6ZJC - chains B and A; structure by X-ray diffraction, 2.20 A resolution.

Chain B (and A):
Name: Glutathione S-transferase
Organism: Equus caballus
Notes: EC 2.5.1.18; chain A of this document is another copy of the same molecule, construct and numbering; everything in this record applies to it too
UniProt: M9ZT87 (M9ZT87_HORSE); numbering as in UniProt (aligned over 1-222)
Sequence (222 residues; each row starts with the number of its first residue):
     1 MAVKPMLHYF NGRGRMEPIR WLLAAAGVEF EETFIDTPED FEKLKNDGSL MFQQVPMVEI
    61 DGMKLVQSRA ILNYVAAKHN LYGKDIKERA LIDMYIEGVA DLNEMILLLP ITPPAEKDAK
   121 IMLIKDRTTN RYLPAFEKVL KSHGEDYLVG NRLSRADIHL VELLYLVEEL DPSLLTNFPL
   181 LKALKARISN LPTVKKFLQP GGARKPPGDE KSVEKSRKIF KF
Disordered / not traced: 1-2
Small-molecule neighbours:
  - glutathione (GSH): Tyr9, Arg15, Phe41, Gln53, Gln54, Val55, Pro56, Gln67, Ser68, Phe220
  - Triethyltin bromide (QLT): Tyr9, Phe10, Gly14, Arg15, Leu107, Ser216, Phe220, Phe222

How chain B and chain A interact:
Contacting residue pairs (62; chain B residue first):
  Met51(B) with Tyr95(A), hydrophobic; Ala135(A); Val139(A), hydrophobic
  Phe52(B) with Met94(A); Gly98(A); Arg131(A), hydrogen bond (backbone-side chain); Tyr132(A), hydrophobic; Ala135(A), hydrophobic; Phe136(A), hydrophobic
  Gln53(B) with Asn130(A), hydrogen bond (side chain-backbone); Arg131(A), hydrogen bond
  Gln54(B) with Arg131(A)
  Asp61(B) with Lys87(A)
  Leu65(B) with Ala90(A), hydrophobic; Met94(A), hydrophobic
  Val66(B) with Met94(A)
  Gln67(B) with Met94(A); Glu97(A); Gly98(A); Asp101(A), hydrogen bond
  Arg69(B) with Arg69(A); Glu97(A), salt bridge
  Ala70(B) with Asp93(A); Met94(A)
  Asn73(B) with Tyr82(A); Arg89(A); Asp93(A), hydrogen bond
  Tyr74(B) with Ile86(A), hydrophobic; Lys87(A)
  Ala77(B) with Ile86(A), hydrophobic
  Lys78(B) with Ile86(A)
  Tyr82(B) with Asn73(A); Arg89(A), hydrogen bond
  Ile86(B) with Tyr74(A), hydrophobic; Ala77(A), hydrophobic
  Lys87(B) with Asp61(A), hydrogen bond (side chain-backbone); Met63(A)
  Arg89(B) with Asn73(A); Tyr82(A), hydrogen bond
  Ala90(B) with Leu65(A), hydrophobic
  Asp93(B) with Ala70(A); Asn73(A), hydrogen bond
  Met94(B) with Phe52(A); Leu65(A), hydrophobic; Val66(A); Gln67(A); Ala70(A)
  Tyr95(B) with Met51(A), hydrophobic
  Glu97(B) with Gln67(A); Arg69(A), salt bridge
  Gly98(B) with Phe52(A); Gln67(A)
  Asp101(B) with Gln67(A), hydrogen bond
  Asn130(B) with Gln53(A), hydrogen bond (backbone-side chain)
  Arg131(B) with Phe52(A), hydrogen bond (side chain-backbone); Gln53(A), hydrogen bond; Gln54(A)
  Tyr132(B) with Phe52(A), hydrophobic
  Ala135(B) with Met51(A); Phe52(A), hydrophobic
  Phe136(B) with Phe52(A), hydrophobic
  Val139(B) with Met51(A), hydrophobic
Interface residues without a listed pair, chain B (33 interface residues in all): Met63, Lys64
Interface residues without a listed pair, chain A (33 interface residues in all): Lys64, Lys78

In short:
Chain B and chain A each contribute 33 residues to their interface, with 13 hydrogen bonds and 2 salt bridges.
Among the polar pairs are Arg69(B)-Glu97(A), Phe52(B)-Arg131(A) and Gln53(B)-Asn130(A). Bound to chain B:
glutathione and Triethyltin bromide.
Both chains are Glutathione S-transferase (Equus caballus). Entry 6ZJC (Crystal structure of Equus ferus
caballus glutathione transferase A3-3 in complex with glutathione and triethyltin) was determined by X-ray
diffraction, deposited together with 6ZJ9.
